PDB entry 3PJX | X-ray diffraction, 2.00 A resolution | chain A

== Chain A ==
Molecule: Cyclic dimeric GMP binding protein
Source organism: Pseudomonas fluorescens
UniProtKB: Q3KK31 (Q3KK31_PSEPF); residues 220-648 here = UniProt positions 220-648
Chain sequence (430 residues; row label = number of the first residue in the row):
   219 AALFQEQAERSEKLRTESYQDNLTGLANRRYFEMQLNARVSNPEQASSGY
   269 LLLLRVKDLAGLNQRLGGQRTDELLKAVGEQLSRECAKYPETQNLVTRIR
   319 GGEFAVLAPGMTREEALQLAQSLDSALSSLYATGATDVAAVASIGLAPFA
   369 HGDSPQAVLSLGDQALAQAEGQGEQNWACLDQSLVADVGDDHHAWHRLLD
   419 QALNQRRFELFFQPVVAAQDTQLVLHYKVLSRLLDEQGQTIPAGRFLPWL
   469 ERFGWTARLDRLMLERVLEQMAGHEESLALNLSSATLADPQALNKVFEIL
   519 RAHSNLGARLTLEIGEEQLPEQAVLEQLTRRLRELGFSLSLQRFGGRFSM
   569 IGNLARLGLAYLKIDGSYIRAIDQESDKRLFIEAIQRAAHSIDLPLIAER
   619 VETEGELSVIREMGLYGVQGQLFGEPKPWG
Unresolved in the structure: 400-406
Construct notes: expression tag (219)
From the paper describing this entry:
  - contacts within the chain: Asp-239/Arg-316, Glu-262/Arg-450 (salt bridge)
  - mutagenesis - S229D (2-fold): increased binding to c-di-GMP
  - mutagenesis - A602E: decreased binding to c-di-GMP
  - mutagenesis - F222E, S229D, L232E, M252E, E262A: increased signaling
  - mutagenesis - F222A, E230A, E333A: unchanged signaling
  - mutagenesis - A602E: decreased signaling

== In short ==
The paper reports that F222E, S229D and L232E, among others, increase signaling; contacts within the chain
involving Asp-239, Arg-316 and Glu-262 among others; 9 substitutions were tested in all.
Chain A is Cyclic dimeric GMP binding protein (Pseudomonas fluorescens); the structure, Structure of
Pseudomonas fluorescence LapD GGDEF-EAL dual domain, P32, was determined by X-ray diffraction, deposited
together with 3PJT, 3PJV and 3PJW.
